PDB entry 5T5T | X-ray diffraction, 3.46 A resolution | chains A and C of the 3 polymer chains in the assembly

== Chain A ==
Name: 5'-AMP-activated protein kinase catalytic subunit alpha-1
Source organism: Rattus norvegicus
Notes: EC 2.7.11.1, 2.7.11.27, 2.7.11.31, 2.7.11.26
UniProtKB: P54645 (AAPK1_RAT); residues 0-548 here correspond to UniProt positions 11-559 (UniProt number = residue number + 11)
Amino-acid sequence (503 residues; row label = number of the first residue in the row; note: 47 numbers in that range are skipped by the numbering (no residue carries them; nothing is unmodelled there); numbers below 1 keep their minus sign (Gly-1 is residue -1)):
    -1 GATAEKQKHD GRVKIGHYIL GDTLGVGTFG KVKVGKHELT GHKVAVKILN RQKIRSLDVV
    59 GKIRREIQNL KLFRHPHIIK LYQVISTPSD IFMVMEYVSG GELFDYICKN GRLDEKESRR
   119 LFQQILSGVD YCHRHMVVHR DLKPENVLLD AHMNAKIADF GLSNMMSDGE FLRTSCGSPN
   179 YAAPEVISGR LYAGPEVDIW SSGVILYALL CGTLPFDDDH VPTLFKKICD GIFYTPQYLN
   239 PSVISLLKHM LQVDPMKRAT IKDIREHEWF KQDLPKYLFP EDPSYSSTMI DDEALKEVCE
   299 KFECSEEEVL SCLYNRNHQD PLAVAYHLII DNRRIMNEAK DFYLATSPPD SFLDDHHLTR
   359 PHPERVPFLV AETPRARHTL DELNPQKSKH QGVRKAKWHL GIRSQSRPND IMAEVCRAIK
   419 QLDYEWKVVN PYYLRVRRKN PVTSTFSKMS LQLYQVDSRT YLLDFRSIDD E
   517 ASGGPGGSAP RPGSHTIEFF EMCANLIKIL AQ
Unresolved in the structure: -1 to 8, 280-393, 517-526
Differences from the reference sequence: expression tag (-1); linker (517-520, 522-524)
Modified / non-standard residues: Thr172 (phosphothreonine; TPO)
Residues lining bound ligands:
  - 75O (6-chloro-5-[6-(dimethylamino)-2-methoxypyridin-3-yl]-1H-indole-3-carboxylic acid): Val11, Leu18, Gly19, Lys29, Lys31, Ile46, Asn48, Asp88, Phe90
  - staurosporine (STU): Leu22, Gly23, Val24, Gly25, Val30, Ala43, Lys45, Ile77, Met93, Glu94, Tyr95, Val96, Gly99, Glu100, Glu143, Asn144, Leu146, Ala156, Asp157
Swiss-Prot annotation at these positions:
  - active site: Asp139 (Proton acceptor)
  - binding site (ATP): Leu22 to Val30, Lys45
  - modified residue: Thr21 (Phosphothreonine), Thr172 (Phosphothreonine), Thr258 (Phosphothreonine), Thr344 (Phosphothreonine), Ser345 (Phosphoserine), Ser349 (Phosphoserine), Thr357 (Phosphothreonine), Thr371 (Phosphothreonine), Ser386 (Phosphoserine), Ser456 (Phosphoserine)

== Chain C ==
Name: 5'-AMP-activated protein kinase subunit gamma-1
Source organism: Rattus norvegicus
UniProtKB: P80385 (AAKG1_RAT); numbering as in UniProt (aligned over 1-330)
Amino-acid sequence (330 residues; each row starts with the number of its first residue):
     1 MESVAAESAP APENEHSQET PESNSSVYTT FMKSHRCYDL IPTSSKLVVF DTSLQVKKAF
    61 FALVTNGVRA APLWDSKKQS FVGMLTITDF INILHRYYKS ALVQIYELEE HKIETWREVY
   121 LQDSFKPLVC ISPNASLFDA VSSLIRNKIH RLPVIDPESG NTLYILTHKR ILKFLKLFIT
   181 EFPKPEFMSK SLEELQIGTY ANIAMVRTTT PVYVALGIFV QHRVSALPVV DEKGRVVDIY
   241 SKFDVINLAA EKTYNNLDVS VTKALQHRSH YFEGVLKCYL HETLEAIINR LVEAEVHRLV
   301 VVDEHDVVKG IVSLSDILQA LVLTGGEKKP
Unresolved in the structure: 1-25, 269-272, 323-330
Residues lining bound ligands:
  - ADP (adenosine-5'-diphosphate): Arg69, Gly83, Met84, Thr86, Ile87, Thr88, Asp89, Tyr120, Lys126, Pro127, Leu128, Val129, Lys148, Ile149, His150, Arg151, Pro153, Lys242
  - adenosine monophosphate (AMP), molecule 1: Arg69, Ser225, Ile239, Ser241, Phe243, Asp244, Arg268, Gly274, Val275, Leu276, Val296, His297, Arg298, Leu299, Val300
  - adenosine monophosphate (AMP), molecule 2: His150, Gly198, Thr199, Asn202, Ile203, Ala204, Val224, Ser225, Ala226, Pro228, His297, Arg298, Ile311, Ser313, Ser315, Asp316
Swiss-Prot annotation at these positions:
  - motif: Leu137 to Glu158 (AMPK pseudosubstrate)
  - binding site (ADP): Arg69, Met84 to Asp89, Val129, His150, Arg151, Lys169, Ser241 to Asp244, Arg268, Leu276, His297, Arg298
  - binding site (AMP): Arg69, Met84 to Asp89, Val129, His150, Arg151, Lys169, Thr199, Ala204, Ser225, Ala226, Ser241 to Asp244, Arg268, Leu276, His297, Arg298, Ser313 to Asp316
  - binding site (ATP): Arg69, Met84 to Asp89, Val129, His150, Arg151, Lys169, Ser241 to Asp244, Arg268, Leu276, His297, Arg298
  - modified residue: Ser260 (Phosphoserine), Thr262 (Phosphothreonine), Ser269 (Phosphoserine)

== How chain A and chain C interact ==
Pairs across the interface (18):
  Asn438(A) with Gln79(C), hydrogen bond
  Val440(A) with Lys77(C)
  Arg527(A) with Pro157(C), hydrogen bond (backbone-backbone)
  Pro528(A) with Pro157(C); Glu158(C)
  Gly529(A) with Gln79(C); Gly160(C)
  Ser530(A) with Trp74(C); Phe81(C); Ser159(C); Gly160(C); Asn161(C)
  His531(A) with Ser159(C), hydrogen bond (backbone-backbone); Asn161(C), hydrogen bond (backbone-side chain)
  Thr532(A) with Asn161(C), hydrogen bond (backbone-side chain)
  Ile533(A) with Trp74(C), hydrophobic; Phe81(C), hydrophobic
  Glu534(A) with Gln79(C)
Interface residues without a listed pair, chain C (11 interface residues in all): Val49, Lys78

== Overview ==
10 residues of chain A and 11 residues of chain C are in contact, with 5 hydrogen bonds. Among the polar pairs
are Asn438(A)-Gln79(C), His531(A)-Asn161(C) and Thr532(A)-Asn161(C). Chain A binds staurosporine and compound
75O. Ligands of chain C: adenosine monophosphate and ADP.
Chain A is 5'-AMP-activated protein kinase catalytic subunit alpha-1 and chain C is 5'-AMP-activated protein
kinase subunit gamma-1, both from Rattus norvegicus; the structure, AMPK bound to allosteric activator, was
determined by X-ray diffraction.
